2NVY - chains A and B of the 10 polymer chains in the assembly; structure by X-ray diffraction, 3.40 A resolution.

# Chain A
Name: DNA-directed RNA polymerase II largest subunit
Source organism: Saccharomyces cerevisiae
Notes: EC 2.7.7.6
UniProt: P04050 (RPB1_YEAST); residue numbers follow UniProt; this construct covers 1-1733
Amino-acid sequence (1733 residues; row label = number of the first residue in the row):
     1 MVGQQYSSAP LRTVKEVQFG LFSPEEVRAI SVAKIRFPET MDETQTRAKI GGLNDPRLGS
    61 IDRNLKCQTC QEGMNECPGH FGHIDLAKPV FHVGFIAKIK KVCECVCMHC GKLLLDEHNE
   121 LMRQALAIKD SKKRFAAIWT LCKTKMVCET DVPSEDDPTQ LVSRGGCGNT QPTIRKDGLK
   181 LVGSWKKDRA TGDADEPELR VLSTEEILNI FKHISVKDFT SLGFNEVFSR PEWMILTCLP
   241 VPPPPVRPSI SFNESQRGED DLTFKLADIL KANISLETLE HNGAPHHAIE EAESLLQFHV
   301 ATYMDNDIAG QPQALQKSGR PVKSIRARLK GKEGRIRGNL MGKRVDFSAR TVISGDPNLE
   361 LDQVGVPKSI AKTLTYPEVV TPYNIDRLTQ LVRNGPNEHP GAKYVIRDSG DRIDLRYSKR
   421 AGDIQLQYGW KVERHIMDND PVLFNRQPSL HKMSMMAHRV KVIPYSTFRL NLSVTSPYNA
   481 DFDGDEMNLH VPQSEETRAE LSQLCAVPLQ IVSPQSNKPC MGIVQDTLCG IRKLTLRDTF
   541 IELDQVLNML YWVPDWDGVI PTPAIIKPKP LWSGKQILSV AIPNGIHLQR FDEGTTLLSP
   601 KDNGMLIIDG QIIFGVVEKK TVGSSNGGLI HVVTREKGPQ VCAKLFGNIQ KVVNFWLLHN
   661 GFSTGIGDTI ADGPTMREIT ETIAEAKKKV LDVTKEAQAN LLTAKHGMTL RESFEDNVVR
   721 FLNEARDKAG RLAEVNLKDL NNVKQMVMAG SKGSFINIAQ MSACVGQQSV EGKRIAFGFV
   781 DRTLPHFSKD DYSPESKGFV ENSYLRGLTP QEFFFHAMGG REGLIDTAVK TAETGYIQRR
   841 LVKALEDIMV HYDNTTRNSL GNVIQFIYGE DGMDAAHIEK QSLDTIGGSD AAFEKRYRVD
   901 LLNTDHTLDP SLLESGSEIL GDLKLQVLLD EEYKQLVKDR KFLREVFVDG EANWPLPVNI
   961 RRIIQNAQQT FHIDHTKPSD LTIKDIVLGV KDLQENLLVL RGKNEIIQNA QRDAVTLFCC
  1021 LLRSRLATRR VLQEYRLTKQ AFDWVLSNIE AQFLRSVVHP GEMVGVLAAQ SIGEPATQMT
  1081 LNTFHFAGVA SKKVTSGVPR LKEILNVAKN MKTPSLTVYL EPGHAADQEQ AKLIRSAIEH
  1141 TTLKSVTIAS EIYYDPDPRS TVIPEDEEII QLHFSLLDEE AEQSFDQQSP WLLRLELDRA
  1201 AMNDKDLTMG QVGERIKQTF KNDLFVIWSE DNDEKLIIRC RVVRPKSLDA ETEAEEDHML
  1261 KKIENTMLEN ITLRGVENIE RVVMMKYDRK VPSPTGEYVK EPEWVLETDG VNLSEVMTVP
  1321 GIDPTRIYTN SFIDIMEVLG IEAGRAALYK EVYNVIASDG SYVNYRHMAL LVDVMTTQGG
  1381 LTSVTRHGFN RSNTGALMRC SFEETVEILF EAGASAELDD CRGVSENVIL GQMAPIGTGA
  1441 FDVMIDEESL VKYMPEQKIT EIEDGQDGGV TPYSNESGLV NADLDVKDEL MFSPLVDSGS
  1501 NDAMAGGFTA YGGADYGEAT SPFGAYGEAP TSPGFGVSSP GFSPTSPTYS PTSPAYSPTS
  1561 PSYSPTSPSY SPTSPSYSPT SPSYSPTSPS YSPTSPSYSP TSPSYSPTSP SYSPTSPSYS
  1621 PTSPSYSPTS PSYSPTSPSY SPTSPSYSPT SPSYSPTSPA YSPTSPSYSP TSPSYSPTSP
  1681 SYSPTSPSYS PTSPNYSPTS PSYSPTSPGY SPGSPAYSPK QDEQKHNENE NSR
Unresolved in the structure: 1, 1082-1091, 1177-1186, 1244-1253, 1451-1733
Metal / ion sites: Zn2+ site 1: Cys67, Cys70, Cys77, His80; Zn2+ site 2: Cys107, Cys110, Cys148, Cys167; Mn2+: Asp481, Asp483, Asp485
Reported in the primary citation:
  - catalytic residues: His1085 (proposed by the authors, not directly observed)
  - mutagenesis - R446A: abolished growth

# Chain B
Name: DNA-directed RNA polymerase II 140 kDa polypeptide
Source organism: Saccharomyces cerevisiae
Notes: EC 2.7.7.6
UniProt: P08518 (RPB2_YEAST); numbering as in UniProt (aligned over 1-1224)
Amino-acid sequence (1224 residues; numbered 1 to 1224; the number before each row is that of its first residue):
     1 MSDLANSEKY YDEDPYGFED ESAPITAEDS WAVISAFFRE KGLVSQQLDS FNQFVDYTLQ
    61 DIICEDSTLI LEQLAQHTTE SDNISRKYEI SFGKIYVTKP MVNESDGVTH ALYPQEARLR
   121 NLTYSSGLFV DVKKRTYEAI DVPGRELKYE LIAEESEDDS ESGKVFIGRL PIMLRSKNCY
   181 LSEATESDLY KLKECPFDMG GYFIINGSEK VLIAQERSAG NIVQVFKKAA PSPISHVAEI
   241 RSALEKGSRF ISTLQVKLYG REGSSARTIK ATLPYIKQDI PIVIIFRALG IIPDGEILEH
   301 ICYDVNDWQM LEMLKPCVED GFVIQDRETA LDFIGRRGTA LGIKKEKRIQ YAKDILQKEF
   361 LPHITQLEGF ESRKAFFLGY MINRLLLCAL DRKDQDDRDH FGKKRLDLAG PLLAQLFKTL
   421 FKKLTKDIFR YMQRTVEEAH DFNMKLAINA KTITSGLKYA LATGNWGEQK KAMSSRAGVS
   481 QVLNRYTYSS TLSHLRRTNT PIGRDGKLAK PRQLHNTHWG LVCPAETPEG QACGLVKNLS
   541 LMSCISVGTD PMPIITFLSE WGMEPLEDYV PHQSPDATRV FVNGVWHGVH RNPARLMETL
   601 RTLRRKGDIN PEVSMIRDIR EKELKIFTDA GRVYRPLFIV EDDESLGHKE LKVRKGHIAK
   661 LMATEYQDIE GGFEDVEEYT WSSLLNEGLV EYIDAEEEES ILIAMQPEDL EPAEANEEND
   721 LDVDPAKRIR VSHHATTFTH CEIHPSMILG VAASIIPFPD HNQSPRNTYQ SAMGKQAMGV
   781 FLTNYNVRMD TMANILYYPQ KPLGTTRAME YLKFRELPAG QNAIVAIACY SGYNQEDSMI
   841 MNQSSIDRGL FRSLFFRSYM DQEKKYGMSI TETFEKPQRT NTLRMKHGTY DKLDDDGLIA
   901 PGVRVSGEDV IIGKTTPISP DEEELGQRTA YHSKRDASTP LRSTENGIVD QVLVTTNQDG
   961 LKFVKVRVRT TKIPQIGDKF ASRHGQKGTI GITYRREDMP FTAEGIVPDL IINPHAIPSR
  1021 MTVAHLIECL LSKVAALSGN EGDASPFTDI TVEGISKLLR EHGYQSRGFE VMYNGHTGKK
  1081 LMAQIFFGPT YYQRLRHMVD DKIHARARGP MQVLTRQPVE GRSRDGGLRF GEMERDCMIA
  1141 HGAASFLKER LMEASDAFRV HICGICGLMT VIAKLNHNQF ECKGCDNKID IYQIHIPYAA
  1201 KLLFQELMAM NITPRLYTDR SRDF
Unresolved in the structure: 1-17, 71-88, 139-163, 438-445, 468-476, 503-508, 669-677, 713-721, 920-932, 1111-1126
Metal / ion sites: Zn2+: Cys1163, Cys1166, Cys1182, Cys1185

# How chain A and chain B interact
Pairs across the interface - 424 pairs, chain A then chain B:
  Val2(A) - Ala1157(B)
  Val2(A) - Arg1159(B)
  Val2(A) - His1195(B)
  Gln5(A) - Leu1175(B)
  Gln5(A) - Asn1176(B)  hydrogen bond
  Tyr6(A) - Leu1175(B)
  Ser7(A) - Arg1159(B)
  Ser7(A) - His1161(B)
  Ser7(A) - Leu1175(B)
  Ser7(A) - Gln1193(B)  hydrogen bond
  Ser8(A) - Asn1178(B)
  Ser8(A) - Phe1180(B)
  Ala9(A) - Phe1180(B)
  Ala9(A) - Ile1191(B)
  Ala9(A) - Tyr1192(B)
  Ala9(A) - Gln1193(B)
  Pro10(A) - Ile1191(B)
  Pro10(A) - Tyr1192(B)  hydrophobic
  Pro10(A) - Gln1193(B)  hydrogen bond (backbone-backbone)
  Leu11(A) - Gln1193(B)
  Leu11(A) - His1195(B)
  Arg12(A) - Tyr1192(B)
  Arg12(A) - Gln1193(B)  hydrogen bond (backbone-backbone)
  Arg12(A) - Ile1194(B)
  Arg12(A) - Thr1218(B)
  Arg12(A) - Asp1219(B)  salt bridge
  Val14(A) - Ile1194(B)  hydrophobic
  Val14(A) - Leu1216(B)  hydrophobic
  Val14(A) - Tyr1217(B)
  Lys15(A) - Tyr1217(B)  hydrogen bond (backbone-backbone)
  Lys15(A) - Thr1218(B)
  Lys15(A) - Asp1219(B)
  Lys15(A) - Arg1220(B)  hydrogen bond (backbone-side chain)
  Glu16(A) - Arg1215(B)
  Glu16(A) - Leu1216(B)
  Glu16(A) - Tyr1217(B)  hydrogen bond (backbone-backbone)
  Glu16(A) - Asp1219(B)
  Glu16(A) - Arg1220(B)
  Glu16(A) - Arg1222(B)  salt bridge
  Val17(A) - Arg1215(B)
  Val17(A) - Leu1216(B)  hydrophobic
  Gln18(A) - Thr1213(B)
  Gln18(A) - Pro1214(B)
  Gln18(A) - Arg1215(B)  hydrogen bond (backbone-backbone)
  Phe19(A) - Leu1207(B)  hydrophobic
  Phe19(A) - Thr1213(B)
  Phe19(A) - Pro1214(B)  hydrophobic
  Gly20(A) - Ile1212(B)
  Gly20(A) - Thr1213(B)  hydrogen bond (backbone-backbone)
  Leu21(A) - Asn1211(B)
  Leu21(A) - Thr1213(B)
  Phe22(A) - Leu1168(B)  hydrophobic
  Phe22(A) - Met1208(B)  hydrophobic
  Phe22(A) - Asn1211(B)  hydrogen bond (backbone-backbone)
  Phe22(A) - Ile1212(B)
  Phe22(A) - Thr1213(B)
  Glu26(A) - Leu1168(B)
  Glu26(A) - Thr1213(B)
  Glu26(A) - Arg1215(B)  salt bridge
  Val27(A) - Asn1211(B)
  Ala29(A) - Lys1183(B)
  Ala29(A) - Gly1184(B)
  Ile30(A) - Thr1170(B)
  Ile30(A) - Met1208(B)  hydrophobic
  Gln68(A) - Ile1172(B)
  Thr69(A) - Lys1174(B)
  Cys70(A) - Ala1173(B)
  Gln71(A) - Asn1176(B)  hydrogen bond
  Gln71(A) - His1177(B)
  Glu72(A) - Leu1175(B)
  Asn75(A) - Phe1158(B)
  Glu76(A) - Phe1158(B)
  Cys77(A) - Phe1158(B)
  Pro78(A) - Phe1158(B)  hydrophobic
  Pro78(A) - Val1160(B)  hydrophobic
  Pro78(A) - Lys1201(B)
  Pro78(A) - Gln1205(B)
  Gly79(A) - Lys1201(B)
  Gly79(A) - Gln1205(B)  hydrogen bond (backbone-side chain)
  Phe81(A) - Gln1205(B)
  Phe81(A) - Met1208(B)  hydrophobic
  Phe81(A) - Ala1209(B)
  His92(A) - Met1210(B)
  His92(A) - Asn1211(B)
  Phe228(A) - Arg1215(B)
  Trp233(A) - Asn1211(B)
  Leu236(A) - Asn1211(B)
  Cys238(A) - Asn1211(B)
  Pro240(A) - Met1208(B)
  Pro240(A) - Ala1209(B)
  Pro240(A) - Asn1211(B)
  Pro242(A) - Ala1209(B)  hydrophobic
  Pro245(A) - Tyr1198(B)
  Pro245(A) - Lys1201(B)
  Pro245(A) - Leu1202(B)
  Pro245(A) - Gln1205(B)
  Val246(A) - Gln1205(B)
  Val246(A) - Glu1206(B)
  Tyr303(A) - Ala1209(B)
  Met304(A) - Met1210(B)  hydrophobic
  Ile325(A) - Glu1206(B)
  Ile325(A) - Ala1209(B)  hydrophobic
  Ile325(A) - Met1210(B)  hydrophobic
  Arg328(A) - Glu1206(B)
  Leu329(A) - Leu1203(B)  hydrophobic
  Lys332(A) - Glu1206(B)
  Arg335(A) - Glu1153(B)
  Ile336(A) - Ala1199(B)
  Ile336(A) - Leu1203(B)  hydrophobic
  Asn339(A) - Glu1153(B)  hydrogen bond
  Met341(A) - Gly1131(B)
  Gly342(A) - Arg1129(B)
  Gly342(A) - Phe1130(B)
  Arg344(A) - Glu1153(B)  salt bridge
  Val345(A) - Arg1106(B)
  Val345(A) - Leu1128(B)
  Val345(A) - Arg1129(B)
  Val345(A) - Phe1130(B)
  Val345(A) - Arg1150(B)
  Asp346(A) - Arg1150(B)  salt bridge
  Phe347(A) - Ala1107(B)
  Phe347(A) - Arg1108(B)
  Phe347(A) - Gly1109(B)
  Ser348(A) - Ala1105(B)
  Ser348(A) - Arg1106(B)
  Ser348(A) - Ala1107(B)
  Ser348(A) - Leu1128(B)
  Ser348(A) - Arg1150(B)
  Ala349(A) - Ala1105(B)  hydrophobic
  Ala349(A) - Leu1128(B)
  Arg350(A) - Lys1102(B)
  Arg350(A) - Ile1103(B)
  Arg350(A) - His1104(B)  hydrogen bond (backbone-backbone)
  Arg350(A) - Gly1127(B)
  Arg350(A) - Leu1128(B)
  Thr351(A) - Lys1102(B)
  Thr351(A) - Ile1103(B)
  Val352(A) - Gly977(B)
  Val352(A) - Val1099(B)  hydrophobic
  Ser354(A) - Ile976(B)
  Gly355(A) - Tyr833(B)
  Asp356(A) - Tyr833(B)  hydrogen bond
  Pro357(A) - Gly832(B)
  Pro357(A) - Tyr833(B)  hydrophobic
  Asn358(A) - Tyr833(B)  hydrogen bond
  Ile370(A) - Ile1103(B)  hydrophobic
  Thr373(A) - Ala1105(B)
  Thr373(A) - Ala1107(B)
  Leu374(A) - Ala1107(B)  hydrophobic
  Arg412(A) - Gly1109(B)
  Arg412(A) - Pro1110(B)
  Leu443(A) - Met1138(B)  hydrophobic
  Leu443(A) - Phe1146(B)  hydrophobic
  Asn445(A) - Glu1134(B)
  Gln447(A) - Gly1127(B)
  Gln447(A) - Leu1128(B)
  Gln447(A) - Arg1129(B)
  Gln447(A) - Glu1134(B)  hydrogen bond
  Ser449(A) - Met1133(B)
  Ser449(A) - Glu1134(B)  hydrogen bond
  Ser449(A) - Cys1137(B)  hydrogen bond (backbone-side chain)
  His451(A) - Cys1137(B)  hydrogen bond (backbone-side chain)
  Lys452(A) - Ala1140(B)
  Lys452(A) - His1141(B)  hydrogen bond (backbone-side chain)
  Met455(A) - Phe1130(B)  hydrophobic
  Met455(A) - Glu1134(B)
  Met455(A) - Cys1137(B)  hydrophobic
  Met455(A) - Met1138(B)  hydrophobic
  Met455(A) - His1141(B)  hydrogen bond (backbone-side chain)
  Tyr465(A) - Ile976(B)  hydrophobic
  Ser466(A) - Ile976(B)
  Ser466(A) - Val1099(B)
  Ser466(A) - Ile1103(B)
  Thr467(A) - Ile976(B)
  Thr467(A) - Gly977(B)
  Thr467(A) - Val1099(B)
  Arg469(A) - Tyr833(B)
  Arg469(A) - Gly991(B)  hydrogen bond (side chain-backbone)
  Leu472(A) - Gln835(B)
  Asp481(A) - Glu836(B)
  Phe482(A) - Gln835(B)
  Phe482(A) - Glu836(B)  hydrogen bond (backbone-backbone)
  Phe482(A) - Asp837(B)
  Phe482(A) - Thr989(B)  hydrogen bond (backbone-side chain)
  Asp483(A) - Asp837(B)
  Asp483(A) - Gln986(B)
  Asp483(A) - Lys987(B)
  Asp483(A) - Thr989(B)
  Gly484(A) - Thr989(B)
  Glu486(A) - Lys1102(B)  salt bridge
  Asn488(A) - Leu1128(B)  hydrogen bond (side chain-backbone)
  Asn488(A) - Arg1129(B)
  His490(A) - Arg1129(B)
  His490(A) - Arg1150(B)  hydrogen bond
  Pro492(A) - Glu1149(B)
  Gln493(A) - Glu1149(B)  hydrogen bond (backbone-side chain)
  Ser494(A) - Glu1149(B)  hydrogen bond (backbone-side chain)
  Thr497(A) - Ser1145(B)  hydrogen bond (side chain-backbone)
  Thr497(A) - Phe1146(B)
  Thr497(A) - Glu1149(B)  hydrogen bond
  Glu500(A) - Ala1143(B)
  Glu500(A) - Ala1144(B)  hydrogen bond (side chain-backbone)
  Glu500(A) - Ser1145(B)  hydrogen bond
  Glu500(A) - Phe1146(B)  hydrogen bond (side chain-backbone)
  Leu504(A) - His1141(B)
  Cys505(A) - Met1138(B)  hydrophobic
  Cys505(A) - His1141(B)
  Gln510(A) - His1141(B)
  Val524(A) - Gln835(B)
  Gln525(A) - Gln835(B)
  Gln525(A) - Glu836(B)  hydrogen bond (side chain-backbone)
  Gln525(A) - His1015(B)  hydrogen bond (backbone-side chain)
  Asp526(A) - Cys829(B)  hydrogen bond
  Asp526(A) - Gly832(B)
  Asp526(A) - Asn834(B)
  Asp526(A) - Gln835(B)  hydrogen bond (backbone-side chain)
  Asp526(A) - Asn1013(B)  hydrogen bond
  Asp526(A) - His1015(B)  salt bridge
  Thr527(A) - Gln835(B)
  Cys529(A) - His1015(B)
  Glu542(A) - Lys1079(B)  salt bridge
  Asn654(A) - Gly832(B)
  Asn654(A) - Gln835(B)
  Leu657(A) - Cys829(B)  hydrophobic
  Leu658(A) - Tyr830(B)  hydrophobic
  Leu658(A) - Ser831(B)
  Leu658(A) - Asn1074(B)  hydrogen bond (backbone-side chain)
  Leu658(A) - His1076(B)
  Leu658(A) - Leu1081(B)
  His659(A) - Asn1074(B)  hydrogen bond
  His659(A) - Thr1077(B)  hydrogen bond
  Asn660(A) - Leu1081(B)
  Asn660(A) - Met1082(B)  hydrogen bond (backbone-backbone)
  Asn660(A) - Ala1083(B)  hydrogen bond (backbone-backbone)
  Gly661(A) - Ala1083(B)
  Phe662(A) - Ala828(B)
  Phe662(A) - Cys829(B)  hydrogen bond (backbone-backbone)
  Phe662(A) - Pro1014(B)  hydrophobic
  Phe662(A) - His1015(B)
  Ser663(A) - Ile827(B)  hydrogen bond (side chain-backbone)
  Ser663(A) - Pro1014(B)
  Ser663(A) - Gln1084(B)
  Ser663(A) - Ile1085(B)
  Ser663(A) - Phe1086(B)  hydrogen bond (side chain-backbone)
  Thr664(A) - Ile827(B)
  Thr664(A) - Pro1014(B)
  Thr664(A) - Phe1086(B)
  Gly665(A) - Leu1026(B)
  Gly665(A) - Phe1069(B)
  Gly665(A) - Phe1086(B)
  Ile666(A) - Leu1026(B)
  Ile666(A) - Ile1027(B)
  Ile666(A) - Leu1030(B)  hydrophobic
  Ile666(A) - Val1052(B)  hydrophobic
  Ile666(A) - Phe1086(B)  hydrophobic
  Gly667(A) - Arg1067(B)
  Asp668(A) - Phe1069(B)
  Ile670(A) - Arg1067(B)
  Thr680(A) - Ile729(B)
  Asn742(A) - Phe1069(B)
  Met746(A) - Pro1014(B)
  Met746(A) - His1015(B)  hydrogen bond
  Met746(A) - Pro1018(B)  hydrophobic
  Ser751(A) - His1015(B)
  Lys752(A) - Glu836(B)  salt bridge
  Lys752(A) - His1015(B)
  Lys752(A) - Pro1018(B)
  Lys752(A) - Ser1019(B)
  Lys752(A) - Arg1020(B)
  Ile756(A) - Met1021(B)
  Asn757(A) - Pro1018(B)
  Asn757(A) - Ser1019(B)
  Asn757(A) - Met1021(B)
  Gln760(A) - Met1021(B)
  Met761(A) - Met1021(B)  hydrophobic
  Met761(A) - Val1023(B)  hydrophobic
  Val770(A) - Gln513(B)
  Glu771(A) - Lys510(B)  salt bridge
  Glu771(A) - Gln513(B)
  Ile775(A) - Asn516(B)
  Ala776(A) - Asn516(B)  hydrogen bond (backbone-side chain)
  Gly778(A) - Asp397(B)
  Gly778(A) - His400(B)
  Gly778(A) - His515(B)
  Gly778(A) - Asn516(B)
  Phe779(A) - Asn516(B)
  Phe779(A) - Thr517(B)
  Phe779(A) - Glu699(B)
  Val780(A) - Glu699(B)  hydrogen bond (backbone-side chain)
  Arg782(A) - Glu698(B)  hydrogen bond (side chain-backbone)
  Arg782(A) - Glu699(B)  hydrogen bond (side chain-backbone)
  Arg782(A) - Ile701(B)  hydrogen bond (side chain-backbone)
  Arg782(A) - Leu702(B)
  Thr783(A) - Asn516(B)
  Leu784(A) - Trp519(B)  hydrophobic
  Pro785(A) - Glu698(B)
  Pro785(A) - Ile701(B)
  Pro785(A) - Leu702(B)
  Pro785(A) - Ile703(B)  hydrogen bond (backbone-backbone)
  His786(A) - Trp519(B)  hydrogen bond
  His786(A) - Leu702(B)
  His786(A) - Ile703(B)
  His786(A) - Met705(B)  hydrogen bond
  His786(A) - Glu742(B)  salt bridge
  Phe787(A) - Leu702(B)
  Lys789(A) - Arg620(B)
  Glu795(A) - Val731(B)
  Glu801(A) - Ile729(B)
  Asn802(A) - Arg728(B)
  Asn802(A) - Ile729(B)  hydrogen bond (side chain-backbone)
  Tyr804(A) - His761(B)  hydrogen bond (backbone-side chain)
  Tyr804(A) - Asn762(B)
  Tyr804(A) - Gln763(B)
  Tyr804(A) - Met1021(B)  hydrophobic
  Tyr804(A) - Val1023(B)  hydrophobic
  Leu805(A) - His761(B)  hydrogen bond (backbone-side chain)
  Leu805(A) - Val1023(B)  hydrophobic
  Leu805(A) - Val1052(B)  hydrophobic
  Arg806(A) - Pro725(B)
  Arg806(A) - Ala726(B)
  Arg806(A) - Lys727(B)  hydrogen bond (side chain-backbone)
  Arg806(A) - Arg728(B)
  Arg806(A) - Ile729(B)
  Arg806(A) - His761(B)
  Gly807(A) - Arg728(B)
  Gly807(A) - Asp760(B)
  Gly807(A) - His761(B)  hydrogen bond (backbone-side chain)
  Leu808(A) - Arg728(B)  hydrogen bond (backbone-side chain)
  Leu808(A) - Asp760(B)  hydrogen bond (backbone-backbone)
  Leu808(A) - Phe1047(B)
  Thr809(A) - Arg730(B)
  Thr809(A) - Phe1047(B)
  Pro810(A) - Trp519(B)
  Pro810(A) - Met705(B)  hydrophobic
  Pro810(A) - Pro745(B)  hydrophobic
  Pro810(A) - Phe1047(B)
  Gln811(A) - Met705(B)
  Glu812(A) - Ile729(B)
  Phe813(A) - Pro524(B)  hydrophobic
  Phe813(A) - Ile748(B)  hydrophobic
  Phe813(A) - Leu749(B)  hydrophobic
  Phe813(A) - Pro759(B)
  Phe813(A) - Asp760(B)
  Phe813(A) - Asn767(B)
  Phe813(A) - Phe1047(B)  hydrophobic
  Phe814(A) - Leu514(B)  hydrophobic
  Phe814(A) - His515(B)
  Phe814(A) - Asn516(B)
  Phe814(A) - Trp519(B)
  Phe814(A) - Pro524(B)  hydrophobic
  His816(A) - Gln763(B)
  His816(A) - Ser764(B)  hydrogen bond (backbone-side chain)
  Ala817(A) - Leu514(B)
  Ala817(A) - Pro524(B)  hydrophobic
  Ala817(A) - Ser764(B)  hydrogen bond (backbone-side chain)
  Met818(A) - Leu514(B)
  Met818(A) - Asn516(B)
  Gly820(A) - Ser764(B)
  Arg821(A) - Arg512(B)  hydrogen bond (side chain-backbone)
  Arg821(A) - Leu514(B)
  Arg821(A) - Pro524(B)  hydrogen bond (side chain-backbone)
  Arg821(A) - Thr527(B)
  Arg821(A) - Gly534(B)
  Glu822(A) - Gln513(B)
  Leu824(A) - Pro765(B)  hydrophobic
  Leu824(A) - Thr768(B)
  Ile825(A) - Arg512(B)
  Ile825(A) - Gln513(B)
  Ala828(A) - Gly530(B)
  Gln838(A) - Met1133(B)
  Arg839(A) - Met1133(B)
  Val842(A) - Asp1136(B)
  Glu846(A) - Arg1135(B)  salt bridge
  Glu846(A) - Asp1136(B)
  Glu846(A) - Ile1139(B)
  Met1063(A) - Ile1139(B)
  Met1063(A) - Ala1140(B)  hydrophobic
  Val1066(A) - Asp1136(B)
  Val1066(A) - Ala1140(B)  hydrophobic
  Gln1070(A) - Asp1136(B)
  Gln1070(A) - Cys1137(B)
  Gln1070(A) - Ala1140(B)
  Asn1265(A) - Gly263(B)  hydrogen bond (side chain-backbone)
  Glu1269(A) - Glu262(B)
  Glu1269(A) - Gly263(B)
  Leu1397(A) - Phe1204(B)  hydrophobic
  Arg1399(A) - Glu1132(B)  salt bridge
  Leu1409(A) - Leu1207(B)  hydrophobic
  Leu1409(A) - Ile1212(B)
  Phe1410(A) - Met1210(B)  hydrophobic
  Phe1410(A) - Ile1212(B)  hydrophobic
  Leu1418(A) - Arg1222(B)
  Asp1420(A) - Arg1220(B)  hydrogen bond (backbone-side chain)
  Cys1421(A) - Arg1220(B)  hydrogen bond (backbone-side chain)
  Arg1422(A) - Arg1220(B)
  Val1424(A) - Arg1135(B)
  Val1424(A) - Ile1139(B)  hydrophobic
  Val1424(A) - Leu1147(B)  hydrophobic
  Val1428(A) - Leu1151(B)  hydrophobic
  Val1428(A) - Met1152(B)
  Ile1429(A) - Pro1197(B)
  Ile1429(A) - Ala1200(B)
  Leu1430(A) - His1195(B)
  Leu1430(A) - Ile1196(B)
  Leu1430(A) - Pro1197(B)
  Leu1430(A) - Phe1204(B)  hydrophobic
  Gly1431(A) - Lys1148(B)  hydrogen bond (backbone-side chain)
  Gly1431(A) - Met1152(B)
  Gly1431(A) - Pro1197(B)
  Gln1432(A) - Lys1148(B)
  Met1433(A) - Ala1144(B)  hydrophobic
  Met1433(A) - Ser1145(B)
  Met1433(A) - Lys1148(B)
  Ala1434(A) - Ala1144(B)
  Ile1436(A) - Ile1139(B)  hydrophobic
  Ile1436(A) - Gly1142(B)
  Ile1436(A) - Ala1144(B)
  Ile1436(A) - Leu1147(B)  hydrophobic
  Gly1437(A) - Gly1142(B)
  Thr1438(A) - Gly1142(B)  hydrogen bond (backbone-backbone)
  Thr1438(A) - Ala1143(B)
  Thr1438(A) - Ala1144(B)
  Thr1438(A) - Ser1145(B)
  Gly1439(A) - Ala1144(B)
Interface residues without a listed pair, chain A (214 interface residues in all): Thr13, Val32, His80, Arg326, Glu433, Ser454, Thr475, Glu496, Leu501, Lys533, Thr669, Val743, Gly753, Phe777, Ser788, Phe815, Gly835, Leu1067, Lys1261, Val1406, Pro1435
Interface residues without a listed pair, chain B (189 interface residues in all): Ser264, Glu312, His518, Cys523, Cys533, Arg635, Ala695, Ser700, Tyr769, Ser838, Lys979, Gly988, Ile990, Ile992, Ile1017, Glu1053, Lys1080, Asp1100, Cys1166

# In short
214 residues of chain A and 189 residues of chain B are in contact; the contacts include 72 hydrogen bonds and
13 salt bridges. Polar contacts include Arg12(A)-Asp1219(B), Glu16(A)-Arg1222(B) and Glu26(A)-Arg1215(B).
Cys67(A), Cys70(A), Cys77(A) and His80(A) form the Zn2+ site 1. The paper reports the catalytic residue
His1085(A); R446A of chain A abolishes growth.
Chain A is DNA-directed RNA polymerase II largest subunit and chain B is DNA-directed RNA polymerase II 140
kDa polypeptide, both from Saccharomyces cerevisiae; the structure, RNA Polymerase II form II in 150 mM Mn+2,
was determined by X-ray diffraction (same publication as 2E2H, 2E2I, 2E2J, 2NVQ, 2NVT, 2NVX, 2NVZ and 2YU9).
